6BIZ - chains A and B of the 3 polymer chains in the assembly; structure by X-ray diffraction, 2.10 A resolution.

Chain A:
Name: HLA class II histocompatibility antigen, DR alpha chain
From: Homo sapiens
Reference sequence: P01903 (DRA_HUMAN); residues 1-181 here correspond to UniProt positions 26-206 (UniProt number = residue number + 25)
Sequence (189 residues; each row starts with the number of its first residue):
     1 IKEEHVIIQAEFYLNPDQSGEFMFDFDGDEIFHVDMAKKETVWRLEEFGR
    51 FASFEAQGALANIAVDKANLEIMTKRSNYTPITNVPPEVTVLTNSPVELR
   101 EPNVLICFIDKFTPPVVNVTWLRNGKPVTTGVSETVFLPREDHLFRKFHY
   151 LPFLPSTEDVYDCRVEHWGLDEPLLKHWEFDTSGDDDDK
Disordered / not traced: 1-2, 182-189
Construct notes: expression tag (182-189)
Swiss-Prot annotation at these positions:
  - region: Glu179 to Asp181 (Connecting peptide)
  - site: Gln9 (Self- and pathogen-derived peptide antigen), Gly49 (Self-peptide antigen), Phe51 (Self- and pathogen-derived peptide antigen), Ala52 (Self-peptide antigen), Ser53 (Self- and pathogen-derived peptide antigen), Glu55 (Pathogen-derived peptide antigen), Asn62 (Self- and pathogen-derived peptide antigen), Asn69 (Pathogen-derived peptide antigen), Arg76 (Self- and pathogen-derived peptide antigen)
  - glycosylation (N-linked (GlcNAc...) asparagine): Asn78, Asn118
Cystine bridges: Cys107-Cys163
Covalent attachments: N-acetylglucosamine (NAG) linked to Asn78, Asn118

Chain B:
Name: HLA class II DR-beta (HLA-DR B)
From: Homo sapiens
Reference sequence: Q29890 (Q29890_HUMAN); residues 1-190 here correspond to UniProt positions 30-219 (UniProt number = residue number + 29)
Sequence (200 residues; each row starts with the number of its first residue; numbers below 1 keep their minus sign (Gly-1 is residue -1)):
    -1 GSGDTRPRFLEQVKHECHFFNGTERVRFLDRYFYHQEEYVRFDSDVGEYR
    49 AVTELGRPDAEYWNSQKDLLEQRRAAVDTYCRHNYGVVESFTVQRRVYPE
    99 VTVYPAKTQPLQHHNLLVCSVNGFYPGSIEVRWFRNGQEEKTGVVSTGLI
   149 QNGDWTFQTLVMLETVPRSGEVYTCQVEHPSLTSPLTVEWRATGGDDDDK
Disordered / not traced: -1 to 1, 191-198
Construct notes: expression tag (-1 to 0, 191-198)
Cystine bridges: Cys15-Cys79, Cys117-Cys173
Residues lining bound ligands: B3P (2-[3-(2-hydroxy-1,1-dihydroxymethyl-ethylamino)-propylamino]-2-hydroxymethyl-propane-1,3-diol): Ser42, Asp43, Val75
From the paper describing this entry:
  - contacts within the chain: Asp28-Arg71 (salt bridge)
  - specificity-determining residues: Val86 (proposed by the authors, not directly observed)

Chain A / chain B interface:
Contacting residue pairs (118; chain A residue first):
  Glu3(A) with Phe17(B), hydrogen bond (backbone-backbone); Phe18(B)
  Glu4(A) with Phe17(B), hydrogen bond (backbone-backbone)
  His5(A) with Cys15(B); His16(B); Phe17(B), hydrogen bond (backbone-backbone); Val91(B)
  Val6(A) with Cys15(B); His16(B)
  Ile7(A) with His13(B); Glu14(B); Cys15(B), hydrogen bond (backbone-backbone); Phe17(B), hydrophobic; Val86(B), hydrophobic
  Ile8(A) with Lys12(B); His13(B); Glu14(B)
  Gln9(A) with Val11(B); Lys12(B); His13(B), hydrogen bond (backbone-backbone); Tyr78(B), hydrogen bond
  Ala10(A) with Val11(B)
  Glu11(A) with Gln10(B); Val11(B), hydrogen bond (backbone-backbone); His13(B), salt bridge
  Phe12(A) with Leu8(B), hydrophobic; Glu9(B)
  Tyr13(A) with Phe7(B); Leu8(B); Glu9(B), hydrogen bond (backbone-backbone)
  Leu14(A) with Arg6(B); Phe7(B)
  Asn15(A) with Arg6(B); Phe7(B), hydrogen bond (backbone-backbone)
  Pro16(A) with Arg4(B); Pro5(B); Arg6(B)
  Asp17(A) with Arg6(B), salt bridge
  Phe24(A) with Tyr78(B); Asn82(B)
  Phe26(A) with Thr90(B); Val91(B); Tyr123(B); Trp153(B), hydrophobic
  Gly28(A) with Gln149(B), hydrogen bond (backbone-side chain)
  Asp29(A) with Tyr123(B); Trp153(B)
  Glu30(A) with Trp153(B), hydrogen bond (backbone-side chain)
  Ile31(A) with Trp153(B), hydrophobic
  Arg44(A) with Gly151(B), hydrogen bond (side chain-backbone); Asp152(B); Trp153(B)
  Leu45(A) with Arg93(B); Trp153(B), hydrophobic
  Glu47(A) with Arg93(B), salt bridge
  Phe48(A) with Phe89(B), hydrophobic; Trp153(B)
  Phe51(A) with Phe89(B), hydrophobic
  Ala52(A) with Val85(B), hydrophobic
  Asp66(A) with Glu9(B); Val11(B)
  Asn69(A) with Glu9(B)
  Leu70(A) with Phe7(B); Leu8(B); Glu9(B); Tyr32(B), hydrophobic
  Met73(A) with Glu9(B); Tyr32(B), hydrophobic; Tyr37(B); Leu53(B), hydrophobic; Asp57(B)
  Thr74(A) with Phe7(B); Tyr32(B)
  Arg76(A) with Leu53(B), hydrogen bond (side chain-backbone); Asp57(B), salt bridge
  Ser77(A) with Tyr32(B), hydrogen bond
  Tyr79(A) with Phe7(B)
  Thr80(A) with Phe7(B); Tyr32(B), hydrogen bond (backbone-side chain); His33(B), hydrogen bond (backbone-side chain)
  Pro81(A) with Pro5(B), hydrophobic; Arg6(B); Phe7(B), hydrophobic; His33(B), hydrogen bond (backbone-side chain)
  Ile82(A) with Arg6(B), hydrogen bond (backbone-backbone); Leu8(B), hydrophobic; His33(B), hydrogen bond (backbone-side chain)
  Leu92(A) with Ile148(B), hydrophobic; Gln156(B)
  Thr93(A) with Gln156(B), hydrogen bond (backbone-side chain)
  Asn94(A) with Asn120(B), hydrogen bond (backbone-side chain); Gln156(B)
  Ser95(A) with Asn120(B)
  Pro96(A) with Thr100(B); Ser118(B); Asn120(B)
  Ile106(A) with Asn150(B)
  Thr113(A) with Leu8(B)
  Pro139(A) with Lys12(B)
  Arg140(A) with Lys12(B), hydrogen bond (backbone-side chain)
  Asp142(A) with Gln34(B), hydrogen bond (backbone-side chain)
  His143(A) with Gln10(B), hydrogen bond (backbone-side chain); Lys12(B), hydrogen bond; Arg29(B); Phe31(B); Gln34(B)
  Leu144(A) with Gln34(B)
  Phe145(A) with Leu8(B), hydrophobic; Gln10(B)
  Arg146(A) with Gln149(B), hydrogen bond
  Phe148(A) with Gln149(B); Asn150(B); Gly151(B)
  Tyr150(A) with Asn150(B), hydrogen bond (side chain-backbone); Gly151(B); Asp152(B)
  Trp168(A) with Asp2(B); Arg6(B)
Other interface residues (no listed pair), chain A (61 interface residues in all): Asp27, Asn62, Val85, Pro114, Pro115, Thr135
Other interface residues (no listed pair), chain B (50 interface residues in all): Asn19, Tyr30, Gly54, Pro56, Tyr83, Tyr102, Phe155

Summary:
61 residues of chain A face 50 of chain B across their interface, with 27 hydrogen bonds and 4 salt bridges.
Polar pairs include Glu11(A)-His13(B), Asp17(A)-Arg6(B) and Glu47(A)-Arg93(B). Ligands of chain B: compound
B3P. N-acetylglucosamine is covalently linked to Asn78(A) and Asn118(A). The paper reports the specificity
determinant Val86(B); contacts within the chain involving Arg71(B) and Asp28(B).
Here chain A is HLA class II histocompatibility antigen, DR alpha chain and chain B is HLA class II DR-beta
(HLA-DR B), both from Homo sapiens. Entry 6BIZ (HLA-DRB1 in complex with citrullinated Histone 2B peptide) was
determined by X-ray diffraction (same publication as 6BIJ, 6BIL, 6BIN, 6BIR, 6BIV, 6BIX and 6BIY).
